PDB entry 8VUJ | electron microscopy, 3.92 A resolution | chains A and D of the 8 polymer chains in the assembly

# Chain A
Protein: Glutamate receptor ionotropic, NMDA 1
From: Homo sapiens
UniProtKB: Q05586 (NMDZ1_HUMAN); the construct lacks a stretch of the UniProt sequence, so the offset changes along the chain: 27-582 = UniProt 27-582; 583-779 = UniProt 602-798; 780-813 = UniProt 808-841
Amino-acid sequence (815 residues; row label = number of the first residue in the row; a row labelled like 582A-582S holds insertion residues (582A, then the next letters in order)):
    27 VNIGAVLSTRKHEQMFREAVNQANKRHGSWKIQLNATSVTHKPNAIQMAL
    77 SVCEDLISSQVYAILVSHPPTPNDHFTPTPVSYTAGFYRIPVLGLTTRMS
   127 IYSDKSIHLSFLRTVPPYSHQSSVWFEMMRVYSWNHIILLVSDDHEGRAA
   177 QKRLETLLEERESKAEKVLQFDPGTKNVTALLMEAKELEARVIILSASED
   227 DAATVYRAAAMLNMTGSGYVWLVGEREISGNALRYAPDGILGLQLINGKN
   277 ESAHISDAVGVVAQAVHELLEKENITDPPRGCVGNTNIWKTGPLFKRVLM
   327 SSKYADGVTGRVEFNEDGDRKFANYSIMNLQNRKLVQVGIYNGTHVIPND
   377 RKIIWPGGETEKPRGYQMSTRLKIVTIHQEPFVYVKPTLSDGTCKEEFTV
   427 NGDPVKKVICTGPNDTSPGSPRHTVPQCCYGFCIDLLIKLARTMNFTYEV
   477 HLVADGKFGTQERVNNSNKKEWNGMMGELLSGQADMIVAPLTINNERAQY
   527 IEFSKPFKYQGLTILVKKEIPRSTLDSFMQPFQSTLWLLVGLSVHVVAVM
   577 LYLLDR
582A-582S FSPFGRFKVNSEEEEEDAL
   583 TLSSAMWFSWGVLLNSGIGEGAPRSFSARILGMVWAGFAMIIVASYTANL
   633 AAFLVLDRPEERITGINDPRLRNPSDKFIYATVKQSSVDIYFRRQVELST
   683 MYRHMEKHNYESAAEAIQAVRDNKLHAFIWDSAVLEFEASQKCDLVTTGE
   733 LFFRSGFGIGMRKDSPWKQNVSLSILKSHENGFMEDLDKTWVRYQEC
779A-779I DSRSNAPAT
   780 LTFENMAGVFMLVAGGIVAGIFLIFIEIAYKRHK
Not modelled in the structure: 582A-582S, 779A-779I
Swiss-Prot annotation at these positions:
  - region: Leu584 to Pro605 (Pore-forming)
  - binding site (glycine): Pro516, Thr518, Arg523, Ser669, Asp713
  - glycosylation (N-linked (GlcNAc...) asparagine): Asn61, Asn203, Asn239, Asn276, Asn300, Asn350, Asn368, Asn440, Asn471, Asn491, Asn655, Asn752
Disulfide bonds: Cys79-Cys308, Cys420-Cys454, Cys436-Cys455, Cys725-Cys779

# Chain D
Protein: Glutamate receptor ionotropic, NMDA 2A
From: Homo sapiens
UniProtKB: Q12879 (NMDE1_HUMAN); the construct lacks a stretch of the UniProt sequence, so the offset changes along the chain: 34-578 = UniProt 34-578; 579-784 = UniProt 599-804; 785-814 = UniProt 812-841
Amino-acid sequence (808 residues; each row starts with the number of its first residue; a row labelled like 578A-578T holds insertion residues (578A, then the next letters in order)):
    34 LNIAVMLGHSHDVTERELRTLWGPEQAAGLPLDVNVVALLMNRTDPKSLI
    84 THVCDLMSGARIHGLVFGDDTDQEAVAQMLDFISSHTFVPILGIHGGASM
   134 IMADKDPTSTFFQFGASIQQQATVMLKIMQDYDWHVFSLVTTIFPGYREF
   184 ISFVKTTVDNSFVGWDMQNVITLDTSFEDAKTQVQLKKIHSSVILLYCSK
   234 DEAVLILSEARSLGLTGYDFFWIVPSLVSGNTELIPKEFPSGLISVSYDD
   284 WDYSLEARVRDGIGILTTAASSMLEKFSYIPEAKASCYGQMERPEVPMHT
   334 LHPFMVNVTWDGKDLSFTEEGYQVHPRLVVIVLNKDREWEKVGKWENHTL
   384 SLRHAVWPRYKSFSDCEPDDNHLSIVTLEEAPFVIVEDIDPLTETCVRNT
   434 VPCRKFVKINNSTNEGMNVKKCCKGFCIDILKKLSRTVKFTYDLYLVTNG
   484 KHGKKVNNVWNGMIGEVVYQRAVMAVGSLTINEERSEVVDFSVPFVETGI
   534 SVMVSRSNGTVSPSAFLEPFSASVWVMMFVMLLIVSAIAVFVFEY
578A-578T FSPVGYNRCLADGREPGGPS
   579 FTIGKAIWLLWGLVFNNSVPVQNPKGTTSKIMVSVWAFFAVIFLASYTAN
   629 LAAFMIQEEFVDQVTGLSDKKFQRPHDYSPPFRFGTVPNGSTERNIRNNY
   679 PYMHQYMTKFNQKGVEDALVSLKTGKLDAFIYDAAVLNYKAGRDEGCKLV
   729 TIGSGYIFATTGYGIALQKGSPWKRQIDLALLQFVGDGEMEELETLWLTG
   779 ICHNEK
784A-784G NEVMSSQ
   785 LDIDNMAGVFYMLAAAMALSLITFIWEHLF
Not modelled in the structure: 34, 578A-578T, 784A-784G
Differences from the reference sequence: conflict Cys578I (Asn587 in Q12879), Asp578L (Lys590 in Q12879), Arg578N (Lys592 in Q12879), Glu578O (Ala593 in Q12879), Gly578Q (His595 in Q12879)
Swiss-Prot annotation at these positions:
  - region: Phe579 to Gln600 (Pore-forming)
  - binding site (Zn(2+)): His44, His128, Glu266, Asp282
  - binding site (L-glutamate): Ser511, Thr513, Arg518, Ser669, Thr670, Asp711
  - site: Asn594 (Functional determinant of NMDA receptors)
  - glycosylation (N-linked (GlcNAc...) asparagine): Asn75, Asn340, Asn380, Asn443, Asn444, Asn541, Asn667
Disulfide bonds: Cys87-Cys320, Cys429-Cys455, Cys436-Cys456, Cys725-Cys780

# Chain A / chain D interface
Pairs across the interface - 37 pairs, chain A then chain D:
  Ile519(A) with Leu760(D), hydrophobic
  Asn520(A) with Leu760(D)
  Asn521(A) with Leu757(D)
  Ala524(A) with Arg753(D); Leu760(D), hydrophobic
  Gln525(A) with Arg753(D), hydrogen bond (backbone-side chain)
  Tyr535(A) with Thr738(D); Thr739(D), hydrogen bond (side chain-backbone)
  Trp589(A) with Gly604(D); Thr605(D); Lys608(D)
  Asn597(A) with Ala615(D)
  Ser598(A) with Ala615(D)
  Thr629(A) with Thr626(D)
  Leu632(A) with Ala627(D)
  Ala633(A) with Ala627(D), hydrophobic
  Leu636(A) with Ala627(D); Ala631(D)
  Tyr673(A) with Gly764(D)
  Arg676(A) with Gln761(D); Asp765(D), salt bridge
  Phe735(A) with Val763(D), hydrophobic
  Arg736(A) with Glu769(D), salt bridge
  Lys745(A) with Arg753(D)
  Leu758(A) with Ile514(D), hydrophobic; Asn515(D)
  His761(A) with Ala737(D); Thr738(D)
  Glu762(A) with Asn515(D); Asn673(D)
  Glu767(A) with Phe736(D)
  Leu780(A) with Val557(D); Met561(D)
  Thr781(A) with Met561(D)
  Phe782(A) with Met561(D)
  Met785(A) with Met564(D), hydrophobic
  Phe789(A) with Met564(D), hydrophobic
Other interface residues (no listed pair), chain A (38 interface residues in all): Tyr526, Lys531, Pro532, Leu551, Val637, Gln677, Asn763, Gly764, Val788, Val792, Ile803
Other interface residues (no listed pair), chain D (37 interface residues in all): Glu516, Ser519, Pro527, Val568, Thr606, Ser612, Phe617, Ala623, Ser624, Ala630, Asn677, Gly740

# Overview
38 residues of chain A face 37 of chain D across their interface; the contacts include 2 hydrogen bonds and 2
salt bridges. Among the polar pairs are Arg676(A)-Asp765(D), Arg736(A)-Glu769(D) and Gln525(A)-Arg753(D).
Chain A is Glutamate receptor ionotropic, NMDA 1 and chain D is Glutamate receptor ionotropic, NMDA 2A, both
from Homo sapiens; the structure, Human GluN1-2A with Fab 003-102, was determined by electron microscopy (same
publication as 8VUH, 8VUL, 8VUN, 8VUQ, 8VUR, 8VUT, 8VUY and 8VVH).
